Entry 7CHA (electron microscopy, 3.90 A resolution); this record covers chains A and H of the 12 polymer chains in the assembly.

Chain A:
Protein: MlaD domain-containing protein
From: Pseudomonas aeruginosa (strain ATCC 15692 / DSM 22644 / CIP 104116 / JCM 14847 / LMG 12228 / 1C / PRS 101 / PAO1)
Reference sequence: Q9HVW3 (Q9HVW3_PSEAE); residue numbers follow UniProt; this construct covers 1-157
Chain sequence (157 residues; numbered 1 to 157; the number before each row is that of its first residue):
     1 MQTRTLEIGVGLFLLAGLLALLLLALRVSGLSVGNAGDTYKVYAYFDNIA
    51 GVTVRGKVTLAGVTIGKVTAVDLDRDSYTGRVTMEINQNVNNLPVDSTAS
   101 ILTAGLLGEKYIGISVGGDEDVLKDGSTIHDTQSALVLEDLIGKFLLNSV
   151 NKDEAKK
Disordered / not traced: 1, 149-157
Residues lining bound ligands: 3-sn-phosphatidic acid (LPP; 2-(hexadecanoyloxy)-1-[(phosphonooxy)methyl]ethyl hexadecanoate): Glu-7, Ile-8, Gly-11, Leu-12, Leu-15

Chain H:
Protein: Probable permease of ABC transporter
From: Pseudomonas aeruginosa (strain ATCC 15692 / DSM 22644 / CIP 104116 / JCM 14847 / LMG 12228 / 1C / PRS 101 / PAO1)
Reference sequence: Q9HVW2 (Q9HVW2_PSEAE); residue numbers follow UniProt; this construct covers 1-265
Chain sequence (265 residues; row label = number of the first residue in the row):
     1 MRRVSPLERIRLFGRAGLDVVAALGRSTLFLGHALLGRRTPGTGLHLLVK
    51 QLYSVGVLSLAIIVVSGLFIGMVLALQGYNILISYGSEQAVGQMVALTLL
   101 RELGPVVTGLLFAGRAGSALTAEIGNMKATEQLSSLEMIGVDPLKYIVAP
   151 RLWAGFISMPLLAAIFSVVGIWGGAMVAVDWLGVYEGSFWANMQNSVQFT
   201 EDVLNGVIKSIVFAFVVTWIAVYQGYDCEPTSEGISRATTRTVVYASLAV
   251 LGLDFILTALMFGDF
Disordered / not traced: 1-4, 263-265
Residues lining bound ligands:
  - 3-sn-phosphatidic acid (LPP; 2-(hexadecanoyloxy)-1-[(phosphonooxy)methyl]ethyl hexadecanoate), molecule 1: Phe-13, Ala-16, Val-20, Val-21, Ala-22, Leu-24, Arg-241, Tyr-245
  - 3-sn-phosphatidic acid (LPP), molecule 2: Val-20, Ala-23, Leu-24, Ser-27, Val-212, Val-216, Trp-219, Ile-220, Tyr-223, Gln-224, Asp-227, Arg-241, Tyr-245, Leu-248, Ala-249, Gly-252, Leu-253, Phe-255
  - 3-sn-phosphatidic acid (LPP), molecule 3: Leu-58, Ala-61, Val-65, Leu-68, Phe-69, Trp-181
  - 3-sn-phosphatidic acid (LPP), molecule 4: Leu-74, Gln-77, Ile-81, Leu-82, Tyr-85, Gln-93, Met-94, Thr-98, Glu-102, Leu-103

Chain A / chain H interface:
Contacting residue pairs (14; chain A residue first):
  Leu-6(A) / Leu-29(H)  hydrophobic
  Glu-7(A) / Ala-22(H)
  Glu-7(A) / Gly-25(H)
  Glu-7(A) / Arg-26(H)  salt bridge
  Ile-8(A) / Val-21(H)  hydrophobic
  Ile-8(A) / Ala-22(H)  hydrophobic
  Val-10(A) / Gly-25(H)
  Val-10(A) / Leu-29(H)  hydrophobic
  Gly-11(A) / Leu-24(H)
  Gly-11(A) / Gly-25(H)
  Leu-14(A) / Leu-24(H)  hydrophobic
  Leu-14(A) / Thr-28(H)
  Leu-22(A) / Ile-256(H)  hydrophobic
  Leu-23(A) / Ile-256(H)  hydrophobic
Also at the interface, not in a pair above, chain H (9 interface residues in all): Trp-219

In short:
The interface between chain A and chain H involves 8 residues on one side and 9 on the other; the contacts
include 1 salt bridge. Its one salt-bridged contact is Glu-7(A)/Arg-26(H). One 3-sn-phosphatidic acid molecule
is bound between chain A and chain H.
Here chain A is MlaD domain-containing protein and chain H is Probable permease of ABC transporter, both from
Pseudomonas aeruginosa (strain ATCC 15692 / DSM 22644 / CIP 104116 / JCM 14847 / LMG 12228 / 1C / PRS 101 /
PAO1). Entry 7CHA (Cryo-EM structure of P.aeruginosa MlaFEBD with AMPPNP) was determined by electron
microscopy, deposited together with 7CH8, 7CH9, 7CH6 and 7CH7.
